Entry 5KJI (X-ray diffraction, 2.71 A resolution); this record covers chains A and B.

== Chain A ==
Molecule: putative polycomb protein Eed
Source organism: Chaetomium thermophilum (strain DSM 1495 / CBS 144.50 / IMI 039719)
Reference sequence: G0S8H7 (G0S8H7_CHATD); residues 1-565 here = UniProt positions 1-565
Chain sequence (605 residues; each row starts with the number of its first residue; numbers below 1 keep their minus sign (Met-39 is residue -39)):
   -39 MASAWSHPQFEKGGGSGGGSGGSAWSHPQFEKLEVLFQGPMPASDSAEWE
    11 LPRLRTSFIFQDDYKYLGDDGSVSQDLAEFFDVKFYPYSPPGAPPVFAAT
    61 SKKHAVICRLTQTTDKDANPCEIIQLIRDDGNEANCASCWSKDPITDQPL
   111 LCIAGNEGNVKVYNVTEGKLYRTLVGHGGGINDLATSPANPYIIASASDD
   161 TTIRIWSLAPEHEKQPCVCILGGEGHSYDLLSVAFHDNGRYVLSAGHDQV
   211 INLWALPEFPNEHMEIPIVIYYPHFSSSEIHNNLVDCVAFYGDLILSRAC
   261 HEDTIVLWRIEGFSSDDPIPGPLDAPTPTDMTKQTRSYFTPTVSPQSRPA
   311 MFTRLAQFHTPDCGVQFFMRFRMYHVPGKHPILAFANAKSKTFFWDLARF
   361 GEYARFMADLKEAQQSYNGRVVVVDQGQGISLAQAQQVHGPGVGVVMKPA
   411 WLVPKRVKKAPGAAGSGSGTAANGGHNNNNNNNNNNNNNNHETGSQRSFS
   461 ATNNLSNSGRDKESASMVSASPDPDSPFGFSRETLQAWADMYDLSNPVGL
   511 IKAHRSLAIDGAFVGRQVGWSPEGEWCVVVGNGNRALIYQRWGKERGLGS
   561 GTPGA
Unresolved in the structure: -39 to 5, 26-36, 389, 416-476, 558-565
Construct notes: expression tag (-39 to 0)

== Chain B ==
Molecule: Putative uncharacterized protein, Zinc finger domain-containing protein
Source organism: Chaetomium thermophilum (strain DSM 1495 / CBS 144.50 / IMI 039719)
Reference sequence: chimeric construct of G0SDW4, G0RYC6: residues 191-2525 from G0SDW4 (G0SDW4_CHATD) positions 191-952 (offset varies); residues 2530-2691 from G0RYC6 positions 530-691 (UniProt number = residue number - 2000)
Chain sequence (937 residues; row label = number of the first residue in the row; note: 1573 numbers in that range are skipped by the numbering (no residue carries them; nothing is unmodelled there)):
   182 SNHHHHHHATPKNTEWTVDKIASALSVLAEEVPQNHSRLVNFLLEETEKR
   232 APQPRHLSKTDPFAHMKSKAIDANRPRPEGVPTMDVKFKQHSGEYGKSRN
   282 SGRRFQYPVVCIKPDREPVPPYRFHHAEIRKNILALNSQLNFVPHLRDVD
   332 PNSAEEQKYSAWLMDLENLDSKSGFKIQPRSQKIAKRAQAEYAATLAPYL
   382 EPWLRKLNIEGCTKSNLIRFMASQPESDDSMTPQQKSNLLDTYSDDMGSP
   432 QAVRNASMFTEAWDRVFNDQSKLRRVALRDILMLDKNVEPIFDNKRAKDA
   482 PGSQKPPDEALMQKVIDALGSYTTLGCLICFSHDCEHGEIERDNQKRCFS
   532 LEEIGGLMPSLRRKWAAQIEQRQKTEGGSANAPPAHPPCRNECYRIHGTG
   582 DPNQQVPPWSENEVGTLEWMFATIGYSQTLRPECFVGAILGRPCWDVHRK
   632 LQELDLRLPPVEPRTIPKQKSLPWYDRRKKQLMSDWADATITHEHAVREL
   682 FAPCHHDGPCTAANGCPCASAGTHPVLCERFCLCTAEECPLKFTGCACHS
   732 SGKTCLQRQREGRPCICVQLNRECDPTLCKGCGARERADPENAYDEVLHS
   782 TGCQNVALQRGAAKAVVLGKSQLEACGYGLFAAEDIEEGEFVIEYTGELI
   832 SHDEGVRREHRRGDVFDEENKVSYLFTLLEQEGIWVDAAIYGNLSRYINH
   882 ATDGNIMPKIMYVNHEWRIKFTAIKDIKAGEELFFNYGDNFPNLTKK
  2502 LVERNEQSGAETTPQQPKRANGLVPRGSEVMLPGRGVPKKPLRRPKRRPL
  2552 LVPKTTQPLFDPLSKVQLLPGQPLPQHPIDDSWLLLKHRDNLQDFIDLRP
  2602 EEKEFLQEWDAFILRRHISSEQYLPRYFLRFVREKADWLVSKRSRGEEFS
  2652 KLVATLLARRVLPERVVIEATQVLNDARGRLREQGGVIEG
Unresolved in the structure: 182-195, 254-262, 320-360, 405-410, 429-432, 453, 474-489, 554-567, 582-583, 610, 641-646, 739, 843-851, 922-924, 2502-2531, 2539-2549, 2684-2691
Construct notes: expression tag (182-190); linker (2524-2529)
UniProt features mapped onto this chain:
  - region: Val221 to Lys250 (EBD domain), Pro301 to Gln320 (SAL domain), Leu321 to Pro360 (SRM domain)
  - binding site (Zn(2+)): Cys508, Cys511, Cys516, His518, Cys570, Cys574, Cys615, Cys625, Cys685, His687, Cys691, Cys697, Cys699, Cys709, Cys713, Cys715, Cys720, Cys727, Cys729, Cys736 and 6 more in UniProt
  - binding site (S-adenosyl-L-homocysteine): Tyr809, Lys852, Ser854, Tyr855, His881, Lys927
  - binding site (S-adenosyl-L-methionine): Tyr809, Lys852, Ser854, Tyr855, Asn880, His881, Thr926
Ion coordination: Zn2+ site 1: Cys508, Cys511, Cys516, His518; Zn2+ site 2: Cys570, Cys574, Cys615, Cys625; Zn2+ site 3: Cys685, His687, Cys691, Cys697; Zn2+ site 4: Cys685, Cys699, Cys709, Cys713; Zn2+ site 5: Cys691, Cys709, Cys715, Cys720; Zn2+ site 6: Cys727, Cys748, Cys755, Cys760; Zn2+ site 7: Cys727, Cys729, Cys736, Cys746; Zn2+ site 8: Cys736, Cys755, Cys763, Cys784
Small-molecule neighbours: S-adenosylhomocysteine (SAH): Leu804, Cys807, Gly808, Tyr809, Lys852, Val853, Ser854, Tyr855, Arg877, Tyr878, Ile879, Asn880, His881, Tyr918, Leu925, Thr926, Lys927, Arg2536

== How chain A and chain B interact ==
Contacting residue pairs (221; chain A residue first):
  Arg13(A) - Gly274(B)
  Arg13(A) - Glu275(B)  hydrogen bond (side chain-backbone)
  Leu14(A) - His272(B)
  Arg15(A) - Gln271(B)  hydrogen bond
  Arg15(A) - His272(B)  hydrogen bond (backbone-backbone)
  Thr16(A) - Lys270(B)
  Thr16(A) - Gln271(B)  hydrogen bond
  Thr16(A) - His272(B)
  Ser17(A) - Phe269(B)
  Ser17(A) - Lys270(B)  hydrogen bond (backbone-backbone)
  Ser17(A) - His272(B)  hydrogen bond
  Phe18(A) - Val267(B)  hydrophobic
  Phe18(A) - Lys268(B)
  Phe18(A) - Phe269(B)  hydrophobic
  Ile19(A) - Val267(B)
  Ile19(A) - Lys268(B)  hydrogen bond (backbone-backbone)
  Phe20(A) - Met265(B)  hydrophobic
  Phe20(A) - Asp266(B)
  Phe20(A) - Val267(B)  hydrophobic
  Gln21(A) - Met265(B)
  Gln21(A) - Asp266(B)  hydrogen bond (backbone-backbone)
  Tyr46(A) - Pro243(B)  hydrophobic
  Tyr46(A) - Phe244(B)  hydrophobic
  Pro47(A) - Leu238(B)
  Tyr48(A) - Arg236(B)
  Tyr48(A) - His237(B)
  Tyr48(A) - Leu238(B)
  Tyr48(A) - Ser239(B)  hydrogen bond (backbone-backbone)
  Ser49(A) - Leu238(B)
  Pro50(A) - Ser239(B)
  Pro50(A) - Lys240(B)
  Pro50(A) - Thr241(B)
  Pro50(A) - Asp242(B)
  Pro51(A) - Leu238(B)
  Ala53(A) - Asp242(B)
  Pro54(A) - Asp242(B)
  Val56(A) - Phe244(B)  hydrophobic
  His64(A) - Met265(B)
  His64(A) - Val290(B)
  Arg69(A) - Phe244(B)  hydrogen bond (side chain-backbone)
  Arg69(A) - Ala245(B)
  Arg69(A) - Met247(B)  hydrogen bond (side chain-backbone)
  Lys76(A) - Arg280(B)
  Asp77(A) - Arg280(B)  salt bridge
  Ala78(A) - Gln271(B)
  Asn79(A) - Phe269(B)
  Asn79(A) - Gln271(B)  hydrogen bond
  Pro80(A) - Gln271(B)
  Ile83(A) - Ser249(B)
  Ile83(A) - Lys250(B)  hydrogen bond (backbone-backbone)
  Ile83(A) - Val267(B)  hydrophobic
  Ile83(A) - Phe269(B)  hydrophobic
  Ile83(A) - Tyr288(B)  hydrophobic
  Ile84(A) - Phe244(B)  hydrophobic
  Ile84(A) - Met247(B)
  Ile84(A) - Lys248(B)
  Ile84(A) - Lys250(B)
  Gln85(A) - Met247(B)
  Gln85(A) - Lys250(B)
  Gln85(A) - Val291(B)
  Leu86(A) - Met265(B)  hydrophobic
  Leu86(A) - Tyr288(B)  hydrophobic
  Leu86(A) - Val290(B)
  Leu86(A) - Val291(B)  hydrogen bond (backbone-backbone)
  Ile87(A) - Val291(B)
  Ile87(A) - Ile293(B)  hydrophobic
  Arg88(A) - Met265(B)
  Arg88(A) - Val290(B)
  Arg88(A) - Val291(B)  hydrogen bond (backbone-backbone)
  Arg88(A) - Cys292(B)
  Arg88(A) - Ile293(B)  hydrogen bond (backbone-backbone)
  Asp89(A) - Ile293(B)
  Asp90(A) - Cys292(B)
  Asp90(A) - Ile293(B)  hydrogen bond (backbone-backbone)
  Asp90(A) - Lys294(B)  salt bridge
  Gly91(A) - Pro295(B)
  Trp100(A) - Phe244(B)  hydrophobic
  Lys102(A) - His237(B)  hydrogen bond (side chain-backbone)
  Asp107(A) - Ser239(B)  hydrogen bond
  Pro109(A) - Pro243(B)
  Pro109(A) - Phe244(B)  hydrophobic
  Glu117(A) - Pro299(B)
  Asn119(A) - Arg297(B)
  Asn119(A) - Glu298(B)
  Asn119(A) - Pro299(B)
  Tyr123(A) - Ile293(B)  hydrophobic
  Val125(A) - Phe244(B)  hydrophobic
  Val125(A) - Met247(B)
  Thr126(A) - Pro243(B)
  Gly128(A) - Val291(B)
  Gly128(A) - Ile293(B)
  Lys129(A) - Ile293(B)
  Leu130(A) - Ile293(B)  hydrophobic
  Leu130(A) - Lys294(B)
  Leu130(A) - Pro295(B)  hydrophobic
  Leu130(A) - Asp296(B)
  Thr133(A) - Asp296(B)  hydrogen bond
  Val135(A) - Arg297(B)
  Val135(A) - Glu298(B)
  Gly136(A) - Val300(B)
  Gly136(A) - Tyr303(B)  hydrogen bond (backbone-side chain)
  Gly136(A) - Lys2566(B)
  His137(A) - Val300(B)
  His137(A) - Tyr303(B)
  Gly138(A) - Pro302(B)
  Gly138(A) - Tyr303(B)  hydrogen bond (backbone-backbone)
  Pro148(A) - Arg236(B)  hydrogen bond (backbone-side chain)
  Pro148(A) - His237(B)
  Ala149(A) - Arg236(B)
  Ala149(A) - His237(B)  hydrogen bond (backbone-side chain)
  Pro151(A) - His237(B)
  Asp159(A) - Arg304(B)
  Asp160(A) - Tyr303(B)  hydrogen bond
  Asp160(A) - Arg304(B)
  Asp160(A) - Phe305(B)  hydrogen bond (backbone-backbone)
  Thr161(A) - Phe305(B)
  Thr162(A) - His306(B)
  Arg164(A) - Tyr303(B)
  Arg164(A) - Leu2564(B)  hydrogen bond (side chain-backbone)
  Arg164(A) - Ser2565(B)
  Gln175(A) - Ser2565(B)
  Gln175(A) - Val2567(B)
  Ile180(A) - His306(B)
  Ile180(A) - Leu2564(B)
  Gly182(A) - His306(B)
  Gly183(A) - Tyr872(B)
  Glu184(A) - Tyr872(B)
  Ser187(A) - Phe305(B)
  Tyr188(A) - Arg304(B)
  Asp189(A) - Arg304(B)  salt bridge
  Asp197(A) - Pro233(B)
  Asp197(A) - Arg236(B)  hydrogen bond (backbone-side chain)
  Gln209(A) - Lys364(B)
  Glu225(A) - Pro2576(B)
  Glu225(A) - His2578(B)  salt bridge
  Ile226(A) - Asp2562(B)
  Ile226(A) - Leu2564(B)  hydrophobic
  Ile226(A) - His2578(B)
  Pro227(A) - Ser2565(B)
  Val229(A) - His306(B)
  Val229(A) - Leu2564(B)  hydrophobic
  Tyr231(A) - Ala308(B)  hydrophobic
  Tyr231(A) - Trp2584(B)
  Tyr232(A) - Trp2584(B)  hydrogen bond (side chain-backbone)
  Tyr232(A) - Lys2588(B)
  Ser238(A) - Arg368(B)  hydrogen bond (backbone-side chain)
  Glu239(A) - Arg368(B)
  His241(A) - Arg368(B)  hydrogen bond (backbone-side chain)
  Asn242(A) - Ile365(B)
  Asn242(A) - Arg368(B)  hydrogen bond
  Tyr251(A) - Leu225(B)  hydrophobic
  Tyr251(A) - Thr228(B)
  Gly252(A) - Thr228(B)
  Leu254(A) - Leu224(B)
  Leu254(A) - Thr228(B)
  Leu267(A) - Leu225(B)  hydrophobic
  Arg269(A) - Leu220(B)
  Arg269(A) - Leu224(B)
  Asp276(A) - Arg231(B)  salt bridge
  Leu283(A) - Leu2587(B)
  Ala285(A) - Leu2587(B)
  Ala285(A) - Asp2591(B)
  Thr287(A) - Leu2587(B)
  Thr287(A) - Lys2588(B)
  Thr287(A) - Asp2591(B)  hydrogen bond
  Pro288(A) - Lys2588(B)
  Thr289(A) - Leu317(B)
  Thr289(A) - Lys2588(B)
  Thr289(A) - Asp2591(B)
  Thr289(A) - Asn2592(B)
  Thr289(A) - Asp2595(B)  hydrogen bond
  Met291(A) - Leu317(B)  hydrophobic
  Met291(A) - Asn318(B)
  Met291(A) - Ser319(B)
  Met291(A) - Asn525(B)
  Ser304(A) - Lys467(B)
  Pro305(A) - Ala378(B)
  Pro305(A) - Pro379(B)
  Pro305(A) - Lys395(B)
  Pro305(A) - Leu465(B)
  Pro305(A) - Asp466(B)
  Pro305(A) - Lys467(B)  hydrogen bond (backbone-backbone)
  Gln306(A) - Ala375(B)
  Gln306(A) - Leu465(B)
  Ser307(A) - Leu465(B)  hydrogen bond (backbone-backbone)
  Ser307(A) - Lys467(B)
  Ser307(A) - Glu470(B)
  Ser307(A) - Pro471(B)
  Arg308(A) - Leu465(B)
  Arg308(A) - Glu470(B)  salt bridge
  Phe312(A) - Glu372(B)
  Arg314(A) - His217(B)
  Arg314(A) - Glu372(B)  salt bridge
  Leu315(A) - His217(B)  hydrogen bond (backbone-side chain)
  Leu315(A) - Val221(B)
  Leu315(A) - Leu224(B)  hydrophobic
  His335(A) - Thr228(B)  hydrogen bond (side chain-backbone)
  His335(A) - Ala232(B)
  His335(A) - Pro233(B)
  Val336(A) - Ala232(B)
  Pro337(A) - Ala232(B)
  Pro337(A) - Pro233(B)
  Pro341(A) - Glu229(B)
  Ala358(A) - Glu229(B)
  Phe360(A) - Asn222(B)
  Phe360(A) - Leu225(B)  hydrophobic
  Gly361(A) - Asn222(B)  hydrogen bond (backbone-side chain)
  Ala364(A) - Asn222(B)
  Met477(A) - Glu211(B)
  Leu504(A) - His217(B)
  Leu504(A) - Ser218(B)
  Leu504(A) - Val221(B)  hydrophobic
  Leu504(A) - Asn222(B)
  Leu504(A) - Leu225(B)  hydrophobic
  Ser505(A) - Pro214(B)
  Ser505(A) - His217(B)
  Ser505(A) - Ser218(B)
  Asn506(A) - Arg455(B)  hydrogen bond
  Pro507(A) - His217(B)
  Pro507(A) - Arg455(B)
  Val508(A) - Arg455(B)
Other interface residues (no listed pair), chain A (129 interface residues in all): Asp22, Asp23, Cys81, Glu82, Lys121, Asn150, Lys174, His186, Pro282, Pro286, Ala310, Lys339, His340, Leu357, Lys371, Leu517
Other interface residues (no listed pair), chain B (99 interface residues in all): Gln215, Gln234, Pro235, Thr264, Ser273, Gly277, Pro289, Pro301, Ser2583, Leu2585

== Overview ==
129 residues of chain A and 99 residues of chain B are in contact, with 40 hydrogen bonds and 7 salt bridges.
Polar pairs include Asp77(A)-Arg280(B), Asp90(A)-Lys294(B) and Asp189(A)-Arg304(B). Bound to chain B:
S-adenosylhomocysteine.
Chain A is putative polycomb protein Eed and chain B is Putative uncharacterized protein, Zinc finger
domain-containing protein, both from Chaetomium thermophilum (strain DSM 1495 / CBS 144.50 / IMI 039719); the
structure, Crystal structure of an active polycomb repressive complex 2 in the basal state, was determined by
X-ray diffraction, deposited together with 5KJH and 5KKL.
